PDB entry 7T9Q | X-ray diffraction, 1.80 A resolution | chain A

[Chain A]
Protein: CpoBD13
Organism: Crocodylus porosus
Sequence (38 residues; row label = number of the first residue in the row):
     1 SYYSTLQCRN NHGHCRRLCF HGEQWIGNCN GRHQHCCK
Cystine bridges: Cys8-Cys36, Cys15-Cys29, Cys19-Cys37
Residues lining bound ligands: citrate anion (FLC): Ser1, Asn30, Gly31
Reported in the primary citation:
  - mutagenesis - H35A: unchanged growth
  - mutagenesis - R17A, R17A/H21A (2.5-fold), H21A, H21A/H35A (2.5-fold), H21R/H35R (2-fold): decreased growth
  - mutagenesis - R9A, R17A: unchanged binding to PA
  - mutagenesis - H21A: decreased binding to PA

[Overview]
Bound to chain A: citrate anion. The paper reports that R17A, R17A/H21A and H21A, among others, reduce growth;
H21A reduces binding to PA; 7 substitutions were tested in all.
Chain A is CpoBD13 (Crocodylus porosus); the structure, Crystal structure of Crocodile defensin CpoBD13, was
determined by X-ray diffraction together with 7T9R from the same study.
